Entry 8I97 (electron microscopy, 3.19 A resolution); this record covers chains B and H of the 5 polymer chains in the assembly.

[Chain B]
Name: Guanine nucleotide-binding protein G(I)/G(S)/G(T) subunit beta-1
Source organism: Homo sapiens
Reference sequence: P62873 (GBB1_HUMAN); numbering as in UniProt (aligned over 2-340)
Sequence (350 residues; numbered -9 to 340; the number before each row is that of its first residue; numbers below 1 keep their minus sign (Met-9 is residue -9)):
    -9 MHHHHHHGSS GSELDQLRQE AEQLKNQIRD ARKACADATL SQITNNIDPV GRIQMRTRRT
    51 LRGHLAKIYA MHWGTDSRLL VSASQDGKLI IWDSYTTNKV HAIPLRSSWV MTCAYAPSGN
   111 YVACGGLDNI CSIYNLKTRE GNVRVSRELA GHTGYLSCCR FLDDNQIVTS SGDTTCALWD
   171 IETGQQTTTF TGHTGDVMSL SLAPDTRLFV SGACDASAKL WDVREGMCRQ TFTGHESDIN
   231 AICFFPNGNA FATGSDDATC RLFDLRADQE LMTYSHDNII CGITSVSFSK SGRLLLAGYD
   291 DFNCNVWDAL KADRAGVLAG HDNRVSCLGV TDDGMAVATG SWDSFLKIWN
Disordered / not traced: -9 to 2
Differences from the reference sequence: initiating methionine (-9); expression tag (-8 to 1)

[Chain H]
Name: Antibody fragment - ScFv16
Source organism: Mus musculus
Notes: antibody fragment or engineered binder
Sequence (248 residues; each row starts with the number of its first residue):
     1 DVQLVESGGG LVQPGGSRKL SCSASGFAFS SFGMHWVRQA PEKGLEWVAY ISSGSGTIYY
    61 ADTVKGRFTI SRDDPKNTLF LQMTSLRSED TAMYYCVRSI YYYGSSPFDF WGQGTTLTVS
   121 SGGGGSGGGG SGGGGSDIVM TQATSSVPVT PGESVSISCR SSKSLLHSNG NTYLYWFLQR
   181 PGQSPQLLIY RMSNLASGVP DRFSGSGSGT AFTLTISRLE AEDVGVYYCM QHLEYPLTFG
   241 AGTKLELK
Disordered / not traced: 121-134, 248
Disulfides: Cys22-Cys96, Cys159-Cys229

[Chain B / chain H interface]
Residue-residue contacts - 12 pairs, chain B then chain H:
  Asp66(B) with Tyr103(H)
  Arg68(B) with Tyr103(H)
  Leu69(B) with Tyr103(H), hydrophobic
  Asp83(B) with Tyr103(H)
  His91(B) with Tyr102(H)
  Arg129(B) with Val2(H); Arg98(H), hydrogen bond (backbone-side chain); Phe110(H)
  Glu130(B) with Gly26(H); Phe27(H); Ala28(H), hydrogen bond (backbone-backbone)
  Gly131(B) with Phe32(H)
Interface residues without a listed pair, chain B (11 interface residues in all): Val90, Leu126, Asn132

[Overview]
11 residues of chain B face 9 of chain H across their interface; the contacts include 2 hydrogen bonds. Among
the polar pairs are Arg129(B)-Arg98(H) and Glu130(B)-Ala28(H).
Chain B is Guanine nucleotide-binding protein G(I)/G(S)/G(T) subunit beta-1 (Homo sapiens) and chain H is
Antibody fragment - ScFv16 (Mus musculus); the structure, Structure of Apo-C3aR-Go complex (Glacios), was
determined by electron microscopy together with 8HPT, 8HQC, 8I95, 8I9A, 8I9L, 8I9S and 3 further entries from
the same study.
